2W5O - chain A; structure by X-ray diffraction, 2.05 A resolution.

== Chain A ==
Protein: Alpha-L-arabinofuranosidase
From: Gibberella zeae
Notes: EC 3.2.1.55
Amino-acid sequence (367 residues; numbered 15 to 381; the number before each row is that of its first residue):
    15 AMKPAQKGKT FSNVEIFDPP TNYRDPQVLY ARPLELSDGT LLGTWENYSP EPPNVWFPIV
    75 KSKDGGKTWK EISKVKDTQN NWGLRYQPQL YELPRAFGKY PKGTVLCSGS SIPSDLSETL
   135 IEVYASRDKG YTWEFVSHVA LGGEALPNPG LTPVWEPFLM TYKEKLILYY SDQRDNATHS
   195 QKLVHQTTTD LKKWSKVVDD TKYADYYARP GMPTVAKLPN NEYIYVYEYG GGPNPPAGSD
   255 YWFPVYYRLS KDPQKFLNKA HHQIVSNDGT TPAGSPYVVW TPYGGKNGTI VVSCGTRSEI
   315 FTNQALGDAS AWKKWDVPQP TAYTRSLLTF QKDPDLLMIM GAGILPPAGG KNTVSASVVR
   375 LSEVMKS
Not modelled in the structure: 15-21, 381
Modified / non-standard residues: Mse16 (selenomethionine); Mse174, Mse226, Mse352, Mse354, Mse379 (selenomethionine; parent Met)
Ligand contacts: alpha-L-arabinofuranose (AHR): L43, Y44, E60, Y62, Y100, Q101, P161, W169, E170, S185, Q187, Q195, R223, G225, Mse226, E242, Y337, L359, P360
What the authors report for this chain:
  - binding site for alpha-L-arabinofuranose: Y44, E60, Y62, Y100, Q101, A159, P161, W169, E170, Q195, R223, E242, Y337, L359, P360
  - catalytic residues: E170, E242, Y337

== In short ==
Bound to chain A: alpha-L-arabinofuranose. The paper reports catalytic residues E170, E242 and Y337; a binding
site for alpha-L-arabinofuranose at Y44, E60 and Y62 among others.
Chain A is Alpha-L-arabinofuranosidase (Gibberella zeae); the structure, Complex structure of the GH93
alpha-L-arabinofuranosidase of Fusarium graminearum with arabinobiose, was determined by X-ray diffraction
together with 2W5N from the same study.
